PDB entry 3F2B | X-ray diffraction, 2.39 A resolution | chains A and T of the 3 polymer chains in the assembly

== Chain A ==
Protein: DNA-directed DNA polymerase III alpha chain
From: Geobacillus kaustophilus
Notes: EC 2.7.7.7; fragment: gkapolc, delta 1-227, delta 412-617
UniProt: Q5L0J3 (Q5L0J3_GEOKA); the construct has insertions or renumbered stretches relative to UniProt, so the offset changes along the chain: 228-424 = UniProt 227-423; 618-1444 = UniProt 618-1444
Sequence (1041 residues; each row starts with the number of its first residue; note: 188 numbers in that range are skipped by the numbering (no residue carries them; nothing is unmodelled there)):
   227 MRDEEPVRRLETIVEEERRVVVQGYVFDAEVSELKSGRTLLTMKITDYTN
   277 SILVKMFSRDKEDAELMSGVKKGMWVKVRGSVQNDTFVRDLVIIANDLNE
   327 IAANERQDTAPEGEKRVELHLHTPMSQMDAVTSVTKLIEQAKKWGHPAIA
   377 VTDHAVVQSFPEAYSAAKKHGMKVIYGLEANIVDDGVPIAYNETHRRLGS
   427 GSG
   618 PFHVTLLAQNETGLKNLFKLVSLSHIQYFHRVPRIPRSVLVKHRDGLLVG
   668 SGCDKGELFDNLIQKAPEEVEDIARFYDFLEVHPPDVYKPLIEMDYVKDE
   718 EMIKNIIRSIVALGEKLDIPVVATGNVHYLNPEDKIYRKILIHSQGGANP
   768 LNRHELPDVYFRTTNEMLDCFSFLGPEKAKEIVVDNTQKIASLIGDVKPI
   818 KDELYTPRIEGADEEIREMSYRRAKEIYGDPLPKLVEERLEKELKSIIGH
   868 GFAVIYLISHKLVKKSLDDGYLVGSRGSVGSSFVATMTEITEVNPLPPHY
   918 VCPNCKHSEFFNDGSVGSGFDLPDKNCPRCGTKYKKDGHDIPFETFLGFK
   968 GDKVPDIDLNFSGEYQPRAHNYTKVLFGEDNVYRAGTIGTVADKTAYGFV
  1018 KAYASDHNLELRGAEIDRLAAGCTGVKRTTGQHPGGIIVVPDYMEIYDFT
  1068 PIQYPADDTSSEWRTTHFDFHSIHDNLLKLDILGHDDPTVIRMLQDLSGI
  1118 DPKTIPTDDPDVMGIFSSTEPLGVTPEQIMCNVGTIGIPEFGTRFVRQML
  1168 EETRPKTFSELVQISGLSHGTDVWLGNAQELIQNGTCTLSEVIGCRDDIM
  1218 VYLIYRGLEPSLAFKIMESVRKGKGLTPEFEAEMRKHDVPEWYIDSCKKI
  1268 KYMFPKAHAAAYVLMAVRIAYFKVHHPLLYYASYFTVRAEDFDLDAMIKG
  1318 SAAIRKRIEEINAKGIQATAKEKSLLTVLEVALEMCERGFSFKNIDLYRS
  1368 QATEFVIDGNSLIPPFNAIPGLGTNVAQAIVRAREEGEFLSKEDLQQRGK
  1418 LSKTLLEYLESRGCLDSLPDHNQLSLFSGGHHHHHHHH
Unresolved in the structure: 227-232, 412-429, 679-686, 709-712, 1445-1455
Sequence notes: expression tag (227, 1445-1455); linker (425-429)
Bound ions: Mg2+ site 1: His346, His348, Glu405, Asn743; Mg2+ site 2 near Glu405 (its only coordinating residue here); Zn2+: Cys919, Cys922, Cys944, Cys947; Mg2+ site 3: Asp973, Asp975 (together with 2'-deoxyguanosine-5'-triphosphate)
Small-molecule neighbours: 2'-deoxyguanosine-5'-triphosphate (DGT): Arg893, Gly894, Ser895, Thr962, Phe963, Lys970, Pro972, Asp973, Asp975, Asp1098, His1186, Arg1213, Arg1238, Tyr1269, Phe1271, Pro1272, His1275
What the authors report for this chain:
  - Mg2+ coordination: Asp973, Asp975
  - catalytic residues: Asp973, Asp975
  - catalytic residues: Asp1098 (proposed by the authors, not directly observed)
  - contacts within the chain: Lys1096-Asp1098 (hydrogen bond)
  - binding site for 2'-deoxyguanosine-5'-triphosphate: Ser895, Lys970, Arg1238, Tyr1269, His1275
  - binding site for the 22-nt DNA strand (chain T): Thr1188
  - specificity-determining residues: His1275 (proposed by the authors, not directly observed)
  - binding site for the 17-nt DNA strand: Lys1011, Ile1386 to Glu1403

== Chain T ==
Molecule: 22-nt DNA strand
Sequence (22 nucleotides; row label = number of the first residue in the row):
     1 ATAACGGTTGCCCGTCTCACTG
Unresolved in the structure: 19-22

== How chain A and chain T interact ==
Residue-residue contacts - 43 pairs, chain A then chain T:
  Arg893(A) with DG6(T), base contact
  Gly980(A) with DT9(T), phosphate contact
  Gln983(A) with DT9(T), sugar contact
  Arg1001(A) with DT9(T), phosphate contact; DG10(T), salt bridge to the phosphate
  Arg1045(A) with DC13(T), salt bridge to the phosphate
  Thr1046(A) with DC12(T), sugar contact
  Thr1047(A) with DC11(T), sugar contact
  Gly1048(A) with DC11(T), sugar contact
  Gln1049(A) with DG10(T), phosphate contact; DC11(T), hydrogen bond to the phosphate
  Pro1051(A) with DT9(T), sugar contact
  Pro1072(A) with DC11(T), phosphate contact
  Ala1073(A) with DC11(T), phosphate contact; DC12(T), phosphate contact
  Gly1101(A) with DT8(T), sugar contact
  His1102(A) with DG7(T), phosphate contact; DT8(T), salt bridge to the phosphate
  Asp1103(A) with DT8(T), hydrogen bond to the phosphate
  Asp1104(A) with DT8(T), phosphate contact
  Pro1156(A) with DG7(T), phosphate contact
  Glu1157(A) with DG6(T), sugar contact; DG7(T), hydrogen bond to the phosphate
  Thr1160(A) with DG6(T), hydrogen bond to the phosphate
  Arg1161(A) with DA4(T), base contact
  Phe1162(A) with DA4(T), base contact; DC5(T), sugar contact; DG6(T), phosphate contact
  Ser1185(A) with DC5(T), sugar contact
  His1186(A) with DC5(T), base contact; DG6(T), hydrogen bond to the sugar
  Gly1187(A) with DC5(T), hydrogen bond to the sugar
  Thr1188(A) with DC5(T), phosphate contact
  Leu1192(A) with DA4(T), phosphate contact
  Arg1305(A) with DT8(T), salt bridge to the phosphate
  Ala1330(A) with DA1(T), hydrogen bond to the base
  Gly1332(A) with DA1(T), base contact; DT2(T), base contact
  Ile1333(A) with DT2(T), hydrogen bond to the base
  Ser1419(A) with DT17(T), phosphate contact; DC18(T), phosphate contact
  Lys1420(A) with DC18(T), hydrogen bond to the phosphate
  Thr1421(A) with DT17(T), hydrogen bond to the phosphate
Also at the interface, not in a pair above, chain A (38 interface residues in all): Val1163, Gln1165, Tyr1269, Asn1329, Lys1331
Also at the interface, not in a pair above, chain T (15 interface residues in all): DA3

== Summary ==
38 residues of chain A face 15 of chain T across their interface, with 10 hydrogen bonds and 4 salt bridges.
Among the polar pairs are Ala1330(A)-DA1(T), Ile1333(A)-DT2(T) and His1186(A)-DG6(T). Bound to chain A:
2'-deoxyguanosine-5'-triphosphate. The paper reports catalytic residues Asp973(A), Asp975(A) and Asp1098(A); a
binding site for 2'-deoxyguanosine-5'-triphosphate at Ser895(A), Lys970(A) and Arg1238(A) among others.
Here chain A is DNA-directed DNA polymerase III alpha chain (Geobacillus kaustophilus) and chain T is a 22-nt
DNA strand. Entry 3F2B (DNA Polymerase PolC from Geobacillus kaustophilus complex with DNA, dGTP, Mg and Zn)
was determined by X-ray diffraction (same publication as 3F2C and 3F2D).
